Entry 7BNX (X-ray diffraction, 2.55 A resolution); this record covers chains A and B.

[Chain A (and B)]
Name: Holliday junction resolvase
Organism: Thermus thermophilus phage 15-6
Notes: chain B of this document is another copy of the same molecule, construct and numbering; everything in this record applies to it too
Chain sequence (163 residues; row label = number of the first residue in the row):
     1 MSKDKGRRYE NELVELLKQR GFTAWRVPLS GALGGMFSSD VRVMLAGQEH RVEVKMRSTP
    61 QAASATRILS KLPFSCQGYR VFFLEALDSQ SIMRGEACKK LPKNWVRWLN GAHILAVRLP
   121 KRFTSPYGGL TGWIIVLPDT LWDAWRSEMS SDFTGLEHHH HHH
Disordered / not traced: 1-4, 29-38, 86-97, 99, 150-163 (chain B: 1-4, 29-37, 91-97, 99, 151-163)
Cystine bridges: C76-C98

[Interface between chain A and chain B]
Pairs across the interface (10; chain A residue first):
  W25(A) - W25(B)
  V27(A) - M44(B)  hydrophobic
  V27(A) - E49(B)
  P28(A) - T23(B)
  P28(A) - M44(B)  hydrophobic
  R42(A) - E49(B)  salt bridge
  M44(A) - P28(B)
  G47(A) - P28(B)
  E49(A) - R42(B)  salt bridge
  E49(A) - E49(B)
Other interface residues (no listed pair), chain B (7 interface residues in all): V27

[Overview]
The chain A/chain B interface involves 7 residues from each chain; the contacts include 2 salt bridges. Its
one salt-bridged contact is R42(A)-E49(B).
Both chains are Holliday junction resolvase (Thermus thermophilus phage 15-6). Entry 7BNX (Archeal holliday
junction resolvase from Thermus thermophilus phage 15-6) was determined by X-ray diffraction, deposited
together with 7BGS.
